PDB entry 1EUP | X-ray diffraction, 2.10 A resolution | chain A

[Chain A]
Protein: Cytochrome P450ERYF
Organism: Saccharopolyspora erythraea
UniProtKB: Q00441 (CPXJ_SACER); residues 2-404 here correspond to UniProt positions 1-403 (UniProt number = residue number - 1)
Chain sequence (403 residues; each row starts with the number of its first residue):
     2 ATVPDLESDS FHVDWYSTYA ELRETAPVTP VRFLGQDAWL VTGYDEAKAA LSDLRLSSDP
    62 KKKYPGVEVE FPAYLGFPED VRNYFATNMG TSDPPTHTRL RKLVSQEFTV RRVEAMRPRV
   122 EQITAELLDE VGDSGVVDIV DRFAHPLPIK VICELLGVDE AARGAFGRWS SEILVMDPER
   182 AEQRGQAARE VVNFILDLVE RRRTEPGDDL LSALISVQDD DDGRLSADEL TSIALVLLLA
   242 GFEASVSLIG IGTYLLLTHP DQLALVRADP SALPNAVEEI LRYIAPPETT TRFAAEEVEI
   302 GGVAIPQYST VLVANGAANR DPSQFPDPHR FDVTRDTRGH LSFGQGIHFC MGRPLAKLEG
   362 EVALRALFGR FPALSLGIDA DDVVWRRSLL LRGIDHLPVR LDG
Ion coordination: heme Fe near Cys351 (its only coordinating residue here)
Small-molecule neighbours:
  - 4-androstene-3-17-dione (ASD), molecule 1: Ala74, Tyr75, Phe78, Phe86, Ser171, Ile174, Leu175, Leu240, Ala241, Phe243, Glu244, Leu391, Leu392
  - 4-androstene-3-17-dione (ASD), molecule 2: Tyr75, Asn89, Gly91, Thr92, Val237, Ala241, Glu244, Ala245, Pro288, Leu391, Leu392
  - heme (HEM): Met90, Gly91, His98, Arg102, Phe109, Ile153, Leu238, Ala241, Gly242, Ala245, Ser246, Leu249, Leu282, Pro287, Pro288, Thr291, Arg293, Asn316, Ser343, Phe344, Gly345, Ile348, His349, Phe350, Cys351, Met352, Gly353, Leu356, Ala357
What the authors report for this chain:
  - binding site for 4-androstene-3-17-dione: Ala74, Tyr75, Phe86, Asn89, Gly91, Thr92, Ser171, Ile174, Leu175, Leu240, Ala241, Glu244, Ala245, Leu391, Leu392

[Overview]
Bound to chain A: heme and 4-androstene-3-17-dione. The paper reports a binding site for
4-androstene-3-17-dione at Ala74, Tyr75 and Phe86 among others.
Chain A is Cytochrome P450ERYF (Saccharopolyspora erythraea); the structure, X-ray crystal structure of
cytochrome P450ERYF with androstendione bound, was determined by X-ray diffraction (same publication as 1EGY).
